PDB entry 2GBX | X-ray diffraction, 2.80 A resolution | chains D and F of the 6 polymer chains in the assembly

== Chain D (and F) ==
Protein: Biphenyl 2,3-Dioxygenase Beta Subunit
From: Sphingobium yanoikuyae
Notes: chain F of this document is another copy of the same molecule, construct and numbering; everything in this record applies to it too
UniProt: A2TC88 (A2TC88_SPHYA); residue numbers follow UniProt; this construct covers 1-174
Amino-acid sequence (174 residues; numbered 1 to 174; the number before each row is that of its first residue):
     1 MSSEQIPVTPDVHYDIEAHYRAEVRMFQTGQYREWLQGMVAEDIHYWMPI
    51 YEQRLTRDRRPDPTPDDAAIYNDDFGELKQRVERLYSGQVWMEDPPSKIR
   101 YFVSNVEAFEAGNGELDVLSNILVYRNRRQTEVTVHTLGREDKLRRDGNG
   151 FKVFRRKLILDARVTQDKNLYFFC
Unresolved in the structure: 1-4
Metal / ion sites: Zn2+ site 1 near H19 (its only coordinating residue here); Zn2+ site 2 near H45 (its only coordinating residue here); Zn2+ site 3 near H136 (its only coordinating residue here)

== Interface between chain D and chain F ==
Pairs across the interface (45):
  Y14(D) - P10(F)
  Y14(D) - H13(F)
  R21(D) - H13(F)  hydrogen bond
  R21(D) - N105(F)  hydrogen bond (backbone-side chain)
  R21(D) - V106(F)  hydrogen bond (side chain-backbone)
  R21(D) - E107(F)
  A22(D) - E107(F)  hydrogen bond (backbone-side chain)
  V24(D) - N105(F)
  R25(D) - N105(F)
  R25(D) - E107(F)  salt bridge
  R25(D) - F109(F)
  R25(D) - L119(F)
  Q28(D) - N121(F)  hydrogen bond
  D94(D) - L55(F)
  D94(D) - T56(F)  hydrogen bond
  P95(D) - R54(F)
  K98(D) - I159(F)
  K98(D) - L160(F)  hydrogen bond (side chain-backbone)
  K98(D) - D161(F)  salt bridge
  R100(D) - N121(F)  hydrogen bond
  R100(D) - L138(F)
  R100(D) - G139(F)
  R100(D) - D161(F)  salt bridge
  Y101(D) - N121(F)  hydrogen bond (backbone-side chain)
  F102(D) - F102(F)
  F102(D) - S104(F)
  F102(D) - N121(F)
  F102(D) - I122(F)
  F102(D) - L123(F)
  V103(D) - S104(F)
  L123(D) - L123(F)  hydrophobic
  Y125(D) - L123(F)  hydrophobic
  Y125(D) - Y125(F)  hydrogen bond
  Y125(D) - V135(F)
  Y125(D) - T137(F)
  N127(D) - T137(F)
  N127(D) - D161(F)
  N127(D) - A162(F)
  R129(D) - Q53(F)  hydrogen bond (backbone-side chain)
  R129(D) - R163(F)
  Q130(D) - R163(F)
  Q130(D) - V164(F)  hydrogen bond (backbone-backbone)
  T131(D) - V164(F)
  T131(D) - Q166(F)  hydrogen bond (backbone-side chain)
  V133(D) - Q166(F)
Also at the interface, not in a pair above, chain D (23 interface residues in all): A18, E93, R128
Also at the interface, not in a pair above, chain F (31 interface residues in all): V8, T9, S120

== In short ==
The interface between chain D and chain F involves 23 residues on one side and 31 on the other, with 13
hydrogen bonds and 3 salt bridges. Polar pairs include R25(D)-E107(F), K98(D)-D161(F) and R100(D)-D161(F).
Chain D and chain F are both Biphenyl 2,3-Dioxygenase Beta Subunit (Sphingobium yanoikuyae); the structure,
Crystal Structure of Biphenyl 2,3-Dioxygenase from Sphingomonas yanoikuyae B1 Bound to Biphenyl, was
determined by X-ray diffraction together with 2GBW and 2I7F from the same study.
